1N3O - chains A and B; structure by X-ray diffraction, 2.00 A resolution.

Chain A (and B):
Molecule: lectin PAL
Organism: Pterocarpus angolensis
Notes: chain B of this document is another copy of the same molecule, construct and numbering; everything in this record applies to it too
UniProtKB: Q8GSD2 (Q8GSD2_9FABA); residues 1-252 here correspond to UniProt positions 9-260 (UniProt number = residue number + 8)
Chain sequence (252 residues; each row starts with the number of its first residue):
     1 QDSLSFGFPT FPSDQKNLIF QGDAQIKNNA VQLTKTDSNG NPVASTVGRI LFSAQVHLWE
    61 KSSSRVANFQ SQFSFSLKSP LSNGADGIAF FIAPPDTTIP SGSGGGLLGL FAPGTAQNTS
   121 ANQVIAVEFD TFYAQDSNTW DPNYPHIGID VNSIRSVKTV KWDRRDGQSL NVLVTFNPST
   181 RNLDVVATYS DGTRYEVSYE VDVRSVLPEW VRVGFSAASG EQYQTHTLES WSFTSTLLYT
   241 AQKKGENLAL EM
Unresolved in the structure: 242-252
Ion coordination: Mn2+: Glu128, Asp130, Asp141, His146; Ca2+: Asp130, Phe132, Asn138, Asp141
Ligand contacts: methyl alpha-D-glucopyranoside (GYP): Ala85, Asp86, Gly104, Gly105, Gly106, Phe132, Ser137, Asn138, Ser219, Gly220, Glu221, Gln222

Interface between chain A and chain B:
Residue-residue contacts (32; chain A residue first):
  Gln1(A) with Gly7(B); Phe8(B); Asn17(B), hydrogen bond
  Asp2(A) with Gly7(B), hydrogen bond (backbone-backbone); Pro9(B)
  Ser3(A) with Phe6(B); Gly7(B), hydrogen bond (backbone-backbone)
  Leu4(A) with Ser5(B); Phe6(B), hydrophobic
  Ser5(A) with Leu4(B); Ser5(B), hydrogen bond (backbone-backbone)
  Phe6(A) with Ser3(B)
  Gly7(A) with Gln1(B); Asp2(B), hydrogen bond (backbone-backbone); Ser3(B), hydrogen bond (backbone-backbone)
  Phe8(A) with Gln1(B)
  Pro9(A) with Asp2(B)
  Pro12(A) with Glu60(B)
  Asp14(A) with Trp210(B), hydrogen bond
  Lys16(A) with Gln55(B); Trp210(B)
  Asn17(A) with Gln1(B), hydrogen bond; Ala54(B); Gln55(B), hydrogen bond (side chain-backbone); Trp210(B)
  Ala54(A) with Asn17(B)
  Gln55(A) with Lys16(B); Asn17(B), hydrogen bond (backbone-side chain)
  Glu60(A) with Pro12(B)
  Trp210(A) with Asp14(B), hydrogen bond; Lys16(B); Asn17(B)
Other interface residues (no listed pair), chain A (19 interface residues in all): Gln15, Phe52
Other interface residues (no listed pair), chain B (21 interface residues in all): Gln15, Phe52, His57, Glu209

In short:
The interface between chain A and chain B involves 19 residues on one side and 21 on the other; the contacts
include 11 hydrogen bonds. Polar pairs include Gln1(A)-Asn17(B), Asp14(A)-Trp210(B) and Asn17(A)-Gln55(B).
Chain A binds methyl alpha-D-glucopyranoside. Glu128(A), Asp130(A), Asp141(A) and His146(A) coordinate Mn2+.
Chain A and chain B are both lectin PAL (Pterocarpus angolensis); the structure, Pterocarcpus angolensis
lectin in complex with alpha-methyl glucose, was determined by X-ray diffraction together with 1N3P and 1N3Q
from the same study.
